PDB entry 9BGM | electron microscopy, 3.10 A resolution | chains c and d of the 36 polymer chains in the assembly

== Chain c ==
Molecule: gp80 portal protein
Organism: Pseudomonas phage vB_PaeP_DEV
Reference sequence: A0A2K8IC08 (A0A2K8IC08_9CAUD); residues 1-726 here = UniProt positions 1-726
Sequence (726 residues; each row starts with the number of its first residue):
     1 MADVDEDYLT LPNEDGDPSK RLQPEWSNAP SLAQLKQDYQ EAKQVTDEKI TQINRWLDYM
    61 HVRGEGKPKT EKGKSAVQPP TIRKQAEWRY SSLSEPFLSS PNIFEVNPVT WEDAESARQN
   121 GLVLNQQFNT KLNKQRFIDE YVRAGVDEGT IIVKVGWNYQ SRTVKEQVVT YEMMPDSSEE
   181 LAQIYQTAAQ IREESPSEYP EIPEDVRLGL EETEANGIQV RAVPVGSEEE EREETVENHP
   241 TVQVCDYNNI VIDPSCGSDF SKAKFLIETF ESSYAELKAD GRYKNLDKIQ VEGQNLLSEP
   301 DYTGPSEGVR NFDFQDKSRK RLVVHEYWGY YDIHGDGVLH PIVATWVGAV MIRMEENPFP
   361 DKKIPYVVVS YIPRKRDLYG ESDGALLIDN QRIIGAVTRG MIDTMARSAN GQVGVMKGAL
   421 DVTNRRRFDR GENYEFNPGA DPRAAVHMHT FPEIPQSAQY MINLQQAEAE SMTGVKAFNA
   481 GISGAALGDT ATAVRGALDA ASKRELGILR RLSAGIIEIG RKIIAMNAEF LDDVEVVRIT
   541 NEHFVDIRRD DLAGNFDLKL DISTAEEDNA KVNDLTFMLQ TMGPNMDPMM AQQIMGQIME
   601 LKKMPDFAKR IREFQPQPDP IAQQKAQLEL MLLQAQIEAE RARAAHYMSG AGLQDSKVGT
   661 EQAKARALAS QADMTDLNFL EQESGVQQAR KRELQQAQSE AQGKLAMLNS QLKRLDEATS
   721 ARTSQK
Unresolved in the structure: 1-20, 722-726

== Chain d ==
Molecule: gp83 head-to-tail
Organism: Pseudomonas phage vB_PaeP_DEV
Reference sequence: A0A2K8I0C0 (A0A2K8I0C0_9CAUD); residue numbers follow UniProt; this construct covers 1-244
Sequence (244 residues; row label = number of the first residue in the row):
     1 MTIQLKQVID LLAEGELSNI KYVNIDTGAL VLERVPSLIR AINLGVLDLH KRFLLKEGML
    61 KIQLEEGRRL YPLRPAYQVG QKPKPGVPQF ITEGNKLGRQ SILKIEKIIG DNGVEYYLND
   121 TWQPLNITTP EFDVLEISDE FYCHSSSKTL EVRYRRAPTP MKICVDNLDS WGCIDIDLPY
   181 THLQALLYFV ASRCQTPIGF MENTAQEGFN FSQKYEAECA NLDAQNLRID PVGNQDRFTR
   241 GGWV
Unresolved in the structure: 1

== Chain c / chain d interface ==
Pairs across the interface - 11 pairs, chain c then chain d:
  Asp421(c) with Gln225(d); Asn226(d), hydrogen bond
  Thr423(c) with Asn226(d), hydrogen bond
  Asn424(c) with Asn226(d)
  Arg427(c) with Asp230(d), salt bridge; Val232(d)
  Glu432(c) with Asn234(d)
  Asn433(c) with Val232(d); Gly233(d), hydrogen bond (side chain-backbone); Asn234(d), hydrogen bond
  Asn437(c) with Ala224(d), hydrogen bond (side chain-backbone)
Interface residues without a listed pair, chain c (8 interface residues in all): Glu435
Interface residues without a listed pair, chain d (8 interface residues in all): Arg228

== Summary ==
Chain c and chain d each contribute 8 residues to their interface, with 5 hydrogen bonds and 1 salt bridge.
Polar contacts include Arg427(c)-Asp230(d), Asp421(c)-Asn226(d) and Thr423(c)-Asn226(d).
Chain c is gp80 portal protein and chain d is gp83 head-to-tail, both from Pseudomonas phage vB_PaeP_DEV; the
structure, Pseudomonas phage DEV neck and tail (portal, head-to-tail and tail tube proteins), was determined
by electron microscopy (same publication as 9COD, 9BGN, 9BGO and 8VXQ).
